Entry 5B5N (X-ray diffraction, 3.30 A resolution); this record covers chains L and M of the 36 polymer chains in the assembly.

# Chain L
Molecule: Photosynthetic reaction center L subunit
Organism: Thermochromatium tepidum
Reference sequence: D2Z0P3 (D2Z0P3_THETI); residues 1-281 here = UniProt positions 1-281
Sequence (281 residues; each row starts with the number of its first residue):
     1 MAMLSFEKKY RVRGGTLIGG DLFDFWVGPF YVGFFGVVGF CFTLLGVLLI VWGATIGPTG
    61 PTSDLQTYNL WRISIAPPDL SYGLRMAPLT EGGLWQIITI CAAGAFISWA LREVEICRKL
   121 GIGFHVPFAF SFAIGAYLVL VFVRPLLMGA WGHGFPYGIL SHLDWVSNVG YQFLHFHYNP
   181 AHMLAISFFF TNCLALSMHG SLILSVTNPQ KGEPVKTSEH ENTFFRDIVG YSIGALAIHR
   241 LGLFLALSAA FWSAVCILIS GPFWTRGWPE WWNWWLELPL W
Not modelled in the structure: 1
Ion coordination: barium ion site 1: Pro61, Gln66 (shared with 1 residue of chain A); barium ion site 2: Gln172, Thr265 (shared with 1 residue of chain C); Fe ion: His199, His239 (shared with His219(M), Glu234(M), His266(M) of chain M); barium ion site 3 near Trp281 (its only coordinating residue here)
Ligand contacts:
  - bacteriochlorophyll a (BCL), molecule 1: Val47, Tyr137, Leu140, Phe155, Ile159, Leu160, His162, Leu163, Val166
  - bacteriochlorophyll a (BCL), molecule 2: Phe106, Phe130, Ala133, Ile134, Ala136, Tyr137, Leu140, Trp165, Val166, Ser167, Val169, Gly170, Tyr171, Phe176, His177, His182, Ala185, Ile186, Phe189, Phe190, Ser253, Ala254, Cys256, Ile257
  - bacteriochlorophyll a (BCL), molecule 3: Val166, His177, Phe190
  - bacteriochlorophyll a (BCL), molecule 4: His177, His182, Met183, Ile186, Ser187, Phe190, Thr191
  - bacteriopheophytin a (BPH), molecule 1: Phe42, Thr43, Gly46, Val47, Ile98, Cys101, Ala102, Ala105, Phe106, Trp109, Glu113, Val126, Ala129, Phe130, Phe132, Ala133, Tyr137, Tyr157, Gly158, Ile159, His162, Ala246, Leu247, Ala250
  - bacteriopheophytin a (BPH), molecule 2: Phe190, Cys193, Leu194, Ser197, Met198, Ile228, Val229
  - menaquinone 8 (MQ8): Phe30, Phe40, Leu44, Trp109
  - Ubiquinone-8 (UQ8): Phe132, Phe188, Thr191, Leu194, Met198, His199, Leu202, Ile203, Glu221, Asn222, Phe225, Tyr231, Ser232, Ile233, Gly234, Ala235, Ile238, Arg240, Leu241, Leu243, Phe244, Leu247, Ser248, Phe251, Trp252

# Chain M
Molecule: Photosynthetic reaction center M subunit
Organism: Thermochromatium tepidum
Reference sequence: A8ASG6 (A8ASG6_THETI); residues 1-319 here = UniProt positions 1-319
Sequence (319 residues; each row starts with the number of its first residue):
     1 MPEYQNIFTA VQVRAPAYPG VPLPKGNLPR IGRPIFSYWL GKIGDAQIGP IYLGLTGTLS
    61 IFFGLVAISI IGFNMLASVH WDVFQFLKHF FWLGLEPPPP QYGLRIPPLS EGGWWLMAGL
   121 FLTLSILLWW VRTYKRAEAL GMSQHLSWAF AAAIFFYLVL GFIRPVMMGS WAKAVPFGIF
   181 PHLDWTAAFS IRYGNLYYNP FHMLSIAFLY GSALLFAMHG ATILSVSRFG GDREIDQITH
   241 RGTAAERAAL FWRWTMGFNV TMESIHRWAW WCAVLTVITA GIGILLSGTV VDNWYLWAVK
   301 HGMAPAYPEV VTAVNPYET
Not modelled in the structure: 1
Ion coordination: Fe ion: His219, Glu234, His266 (shared with His199(L), His239(L) of chain L)
Ligand contacts:
  - bacteriochlorophyll a (BCL), molecule 1: Phe90, Leu122, Phe156, Tyr157, Leu160, Val175, Ile179, His182, Leu183, Trp185, Thr186
  - bacteriochlorophyll a (BCL), molecule 2: Leu122, Ile126, Ala153, Phe156, Tyr157, Leu160, Phe177, Trp185, Thr186, Ala187, Phe189, Ser190, Leu196, Tyr197, His202, Ser205, Ile206, Leu209, Tyr210, Thr276, Ala280, Gly283, Ile284
  - bacteriochlorophyll a (BCL), molecule 3: Thr186, Tyr197, Tyr210
  - bacteriochlorophyll a (BCL), molecule 4: Tyr197, Met203, Ile206, Ala207, Tyr210, Gly211, Leu214
  - bacteriopheophytin a (BPH), molecule 1: Ser60, Ile61, Phe62, Gly64, Leu65, Ser125, Ile126, Trp129, Thr133, Leu146, Ala149, Phe150, Ala153, Ala273, Val274, Val277
  - bacteriopheophytin a (BPH), molecule 2: Tyr210, Ala213, Leu214, Ala217, Met218, Trp252, Thr255
  - spirilloxanthin (CRT): Ile68, Ser69, Ile71, Gly72, Phe73, Met75, Phe90, Trp115, Leu116, Gly119, Leu120, Thr123, Tyr157, Leu160, Gly161, Phe162, Trp171, Val175, Pro176, Phe177, Gly178, His182
  - menaquinone 8 (MQ8): Leu214, Leu215, Met218, His219, Thr222, Ala245, Ala248, Ala249, Trp252, Met256, Phe258, Asn259, Val260, Thr261, Met262, Ile265, Trp268
  - phosphatidylglycerol (PGW; (1R)-2-{[(S)-{[(2S)-2,3-dihydroxypropyl]oxy}(hydroxy)phosphoryl]oxy}-1-[(hexadecanoyloxy)methyl]ethyl (9Z)-octadec-9-enoate): Ile31, Gly32, Arg33, Pro34, Ile35, Ile48

# How chain L and chain M interact
Residue-residue contacts - 214 pairs, chain L then chain M:
  Leu4(L) with Leu250(M), hydrophobic; Arg253(M); Asn259(M)
  Phe6(L) with Arg241(M); Glu246(M)
  Glu7(L) with Leu250(M); Arg253(M), salt bridge; Trp254(M)
  Lys9(L) with Glu246(M), salt bridge
  Tyr10(L) with Thr243(M), hydrogen bond; Glu246(M), hydrogen bond; Arg247(M); Leu250(M), hydrophobic
  Arg11(L) with Trp254(M)
  Trp26(L) with Trp254(M)
  Pro29(L) with Arg253(M); Trp254(M); Gly257(M)
  Phe30(L) with Trp254(M); Thr255(M); Met256(M); Gly257(M)
  Tyr31(L) with Trp254(M), hydrogen bond (backbone-backbone)
  Leu65(L) with Ala306(M), hydrophobic; Pro308(M), hydrophobic
  Asn69(L) with Gly302(M)
  Trp71(L) with Met303(M), hydrophobic
  Arg72(L) with Gly302(M); Met303(M); Ala304(M); Pro305(M); Ala306(M)
  Trp109(L) with Thr255(M)
  Arg112(L) with Trp254(M), hydrogen bond (side chain-backbone); Thr255(M), hydrogen bond (side chain-backbone)
  Glu113(L) with Phe251(M); Thr255(M)
  Ile116(L) with Phe251(M), hydrophobic; Trp254(M), hydrophobic; Thr255(M)
  Cys117(L) with Phe251(M), hydrophobic
  Lys119(L) with Trp254(M)
  Leu120(L) with Arg247(M), hydrogen bond (backbone-side chain); Leu250(M), hydrophobic; Phe251(M); Trp254(M), hydrophobic
  Gly121(L) with Arg228(M), hydrogen bond (backbone-side chain); Phe229(M); Arg247(M)
  Ile122(L) with Ser225(M); Arg228(M), hydrogen bond (backbone-side chain); Arg247(M); Phe251(M), hydrophobic
  Gly123(L) with Ser225(M), hydrogen bond (backbone-backbone); Arg228(M)
  His125(L) with Gln5(M), hydrogen bond (side chain-backbone); Ala221(M); Leu224(M)
  Val126(L) with Ala221(M); Thr222(M); Phe251(M), hydrophobic; Trp252(M), hydrophobic
  Leu160(L) with Met203(M), hydrophobic; Met303(M)
  Ser161(L) with Tyr307(M)
  Leu163(L) with Tyr197(M), hydrophobic
  Asp164(L) with Tyr198(M), hydrogen bond; Pro305(M); Tyr307(M), hydrogen bond
  Val166(L) with Tyr197(M)
  Ser167(L) with Asn195(M); Tyr197(M)
  Tyr171(L) with Ile191(M)
  His175(L) with Asp184(M), salt bridge; Ala187(M)
  His177(L) with Leu183(M), hydrogen bond (side chain-backbone); Thr186(M); Ala187(M)
  Tyr178(L) with Phe180(M), hydrophobic; Asp184(M), hydrogen bond
  Met183(L) with Phe180(M), hydrophobic; Leu183(M), hydrophobic
  Phe189(L) with Leu209(M), hydrophobic; Tyr210(M), hydrophobic
  Phe190(L) with Leu209(M), hydrophobic
  Asn192(L) with Ser212(M), hydrogen bond (side chain-backbone); Ala213(M); Phe216(M)
  Cys193(L) with Leu209(M), hydrophobic; Ser212(M); Ala273(M)
  Ala195(L) with Phe216(M)
  Leu196(L) with Ser212(M); Phe216(M); Ala269(M), hydrophobic
  Ser197(L) with Ala149(M); Ala273(M)
  His199(L) with Glu234(M), salt bridge; His266(M), hydrogen bond
  Gly200(L) with His266(M); Trp270(M)
  Ser201(L) with His145(M), hydrogen bond (side chain-backbone); Leu146(M), hydrogen bond (side chain-backbone); Trp270(M), hydrogen bond
  Leu202(L) with Met142(M), hydrophobic
  Ile203(L) with Glu234(M); Ile238(M), hydrophobic; His266(M)
  Leu204(L) with His145(M), hydrogen bond (backbone-side chain); Glu263(M); His266(M); Arg267(M); Trp270(M), hydrophobic
  Ser205(L) with Met142(M); Ser143(M), hydrogen bond (backbone-backbone); His145(M)
  Val206(L) with Met142(M), hydrophobic; Ile235(M), hydrophobic
  Thr207(L) with Ile235(M); Ile238(M); Glu263(M)
  Asn208(L) with Ser143(M), hydrogen bond (backbone-side chain); Glu263(M), hydrogen bond; Arg267(M), hydrogen bond
  Pro209(L) with Gly141(M); Ser143(M)
  Gln210(L) with Glu138(M); Gly141(M), hydrogen bond (backbone-backbone); Met142(M); Ser143(M)
  Glu213(L) with Gly141(M)
  Val215(L) with Ile235(M), hydrophobic; Thr239(M)
  Lys216(L) with Leu140(M), hydrogen bond (side chain-backbone); Gly141(M); Ile235(M)
  Glu219(L) with Tyr18(M); Val21(M)
  His220(L) with Val21(M); Leu140(M)
  Thr223(L) with Tyr18(M); Gly20(M); Val21(M), hydrogen bond (side chain-backbone); Arg30(M); Leu140(M)
  Phe224(L) with Arg136(M); Ala137(M), hydrophobic; Leu140(M), hydrophobic; Met142(M), hydrophobic; Leu146(M), hydrophobic
  Phe225(L) with Leu146(M), hydrophobic
  Arg226(L) with Tyr18(M); Asp45(M), salt bridge; Gln47(M), hydrogen bond; Gly49(M); Pro50(M); Ile51(M)
  Asp227(L) with Leu23(M); Arg30(M), salt bridge; Ile51(M); Tyr52(M), hydrogen bond (backbone-backbone); Arg132(M), hydrogen bond (backbone-side chain); Arg136(M), salt bridge
  Ile228(L) with Ile51(M); Trp129(M); Arg132(M), hydrogen bond (backbone-side chain); Thr133(M); Arg136(M); Leu146(M), hydrophobic
  Val229(L) with Ile51(M); Trp129(M), hydrophobic
  Gly230(L) with Gly49(M), hydrogen bond (backbone-backbone); Ile51(M)
  Tyr231(L) with Leu40(M); Asp45(M), hydrogen bond (side chain-backbone); Gln47(M)
  Ser232(L) with Asp45(M)
  Ile233(L) with Gly44(M); Asp45(M), hydrogen bond (backbone-backbone)
  Leu236(L) with Asn6(M); Asp232(M)
  Ala237(L) with Ile43(M); Gly44(M)
  Ile238(L) with Phe216(M)
  His239(L) with His219(M), hydrogen bond; Gly220(M); Ile223(M); Leu224(M); Glu234(M), salt bridge
  Arg240(L) with Tyr4(M); Asn6(M), hydrogen bond (side chain-backbone); Ile7(M), hydrogen bond (side chain-backbone); Phe8(M); Thr9(M); Lys42(M); Ile43(M), hydrogen bond (side chain-backbone); Leu224(M)
  Gly242(L) with Phe216(M)
  Leu243(L) with Ala217(M)
  Ala246(L) with Ala213(M); Ala217(M), hydrophobic
  Trp272(L) with Phe91(M), hydrophobic; Trp92(M), hydrophobic; Phe180(M)
  Trp275(L) with Leu87(M); Lys88(M), hydrogen bond (side chain-backbone); Trp92(M)
  Leu276(L) with Lys88(M); His89(M); Trp92(M), hydrophobic
  Trp281(L) with Phe84(M); Gln85(M); Leu87(M), hydrophobic; Lys88(M)
Also at the interface, not in a pair above, chain L (95 interface residues in all): Ala2, Pro58, Thr59, Pro127, Ala129, Met198, Thr217, Glu221, Asn222, Gly234, Ala235
Also at the interface, not in a pair above, chain M (105 interface residues in all): Ile48, Gln144, Ile179, Leu215, Met218, Val226, Ser227, Thr276

# Overview
The interface between chain L and chain M involves 95 residues on one side and 105 on the other, with 39
hydrogen bonds and 8 salt bridges. Polar pairs include Glu7(L)-Arg253(M), Lys9(L)-Glu246(M) and
His175(L)-Asp184(M).
Here chain L is Photosynthetic reaction center L subunit and chain M is Photosynthetic reaction center M
subunit, both from Thermochromatium tepidum. Entry 5B5N (Crystal structure of the Ba-substituted LH1-RC
complex from Tch. tepidum) was determined by X-ray diffraction, deposited together with 5B5M.
